Entry 5VXL (X-ray diffraction, 2.80 A resolution); this record covers chains A and B.

== Chain A ==
Molecule: Invasin IpaD
Organism: Shigella flexneri
Reference sequence: P18013 (IPAD_SHIFL); numbering as in UniProt (aligned over 39-322)
Sequence (289 residues; numbered 34 to 322; the number before each row is that of its first residue):
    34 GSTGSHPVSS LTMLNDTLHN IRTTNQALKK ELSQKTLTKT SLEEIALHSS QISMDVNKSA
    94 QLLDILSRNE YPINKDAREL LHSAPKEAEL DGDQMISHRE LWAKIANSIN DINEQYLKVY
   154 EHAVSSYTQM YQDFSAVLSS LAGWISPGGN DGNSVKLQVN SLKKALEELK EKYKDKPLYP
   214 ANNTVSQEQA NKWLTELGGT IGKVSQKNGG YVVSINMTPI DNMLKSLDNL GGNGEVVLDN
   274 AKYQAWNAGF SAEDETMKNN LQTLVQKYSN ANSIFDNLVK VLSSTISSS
Not modelled in the structure: 34-39, 124-127, 182-185
Sequence notes: expression tag (34-38); engineered mutation Ser322 (Cys in P18013)
UniProt features mapped onto this chain:
  - natural variant: Glu64 (E64D: In plasmid pINV_F6_M1382), Arg101 to Asn102 (sequence variant, change not given here; In plasmid pINV_F6_M1382), Asn102 (N102H: In plasmid pMYSH6000 and plasmid pCP301), Asp126 to Gln127 (sequence variant, change not given here; In plasmid pINV_F6_M1382), Ala136 (A136D: In plasmid pINV_F6_M1382), Asn140 (N140K: In plasmid pINV_F6_M1382), Asp144 (D144N: In plasmid pINV_F6_M1382), Asn193 (N193K: In plasmid pINV_F6_M1382), Lys197 to Glu201 (sequence variant, change not given here; In plasmid pINV_F6_M1382), Gln220 (Q220K: In plasmid pINV_F6_M1382), Gln239 (Q239E: In plasmid pINV_F6_M1382), Ser247 (S247N: In plasmid pINV_F6_M1382)
  - mutagenesis: Lys151 (K151E: 50% reduction in hemolytic activity; when associated with K-154), Glu154 (E154K: 50% reduction in hemolytic activity; when associated with E-151)

== Chain B ==
Molecule: single-domain antibody JPS-G3
Organism: Vicugna pacos
Notes: antibody fragment or engineered binder
Sequence (144 residues; row label = number of the first residue in the row; numbers below 1 keep their minus sign (Gly-2 is residue -2)):
    -2 GSTQVQLAES GGGLVQPGGS LRLSCSASGG VFIIYNMGWY RQAPGKQREL VASIDSYSGS
    58 ITNYADSVKG RFTISRDNVE KRVYLEMNNL KPEDTAVYYC NANLRTNNYW GQGTQVTVSS
   118 EPKTPKPQPA RQGAPVPYPD PLEP
Not modelled in the structure: -2 to 0, 117-141

== How chain A and chain B interact ==
Contacting residue pairs - 28 pairs, chain A then chain B:
  Lys72(A) with Ser57(B), hydrogen bond (side chain-backbone)
  Gln165(A) with Ser55(B); Ser57(B), hydrogen bond
  Asp166(A) with Ser53(B); Tyr54(B); Ser55(B), hydrogen bond
  Ala169(A) with Ile30(B); Tyr54(B); Ser55(B); Asn75(B)
  Val170(A) with Ile30(B); Tyr54(B), hydrophobic
  Ser172(A) with Val76(B)
  Ser173(A) with Asn75(B)
  Ser194(A) with Val28(B)
  Lys197(A) with Val28(B); Ile31(B)
  Ala198(A) with Ile30(B), hydrophobic; Ile31(B), hydrophobic; Tyr54(B), hydrogen bond (backbone-side chain)
  Glu201(A) with Ile31(B); Tyr54(B); Arg102(B), salt bridge
  Leu202(A) with Tyr54(B), hydrogen bond (backbone-side chain)
  Glu204(A) with Arg102(B)
  Lys205(A) with Asp52(B), salt bridge; Ser53(B), hydrogen bond (side chain-backbone); Tyr54(B)
Also at the interface, not in a pair above, chain A (16 interface residues in all): Gln162, Trp177
Also at the interface, not in a pair above, chain B (15 interface residues in all): Gly56, Ile58, Lys78, Leu101

== Overview ==
Chain A and chain B form an interface of 16 and 15 residues respectively; the contacts include 6 hydrogen
bonds and 2 salt bridges. Polar pairs include Glu201(A)-Arg102(B), Lys205(A)-Asp52(B) and Lys72(A)-Ser57(B).
Curated annotation (UniProt) lists 2 mutagenesis sites on chain A.
Chain A is Invasin IpaD (Shigella flexneri) and chain B is single-domain antibody JPS-G3 (Vicugna pacos); the
structure, 2.80 A resolution structure of IpaD from Shigella flexneri in complex with single-domain antibody
JPS-G3, was determined by X-ray diffraction.
